Entry 6P8V (X-ray diffraction, 2.64 A resolution); this record covers chains A and H of the 8 polymer chains in the assembly.

Chain A:
Name: ATPase, AAA family
From: Escherichia coli MS 115-1
UniProt: D7Y2H4 (D7Y2H4_ECOLX); residues 2-311 here = UniProt positions 2-311
Sequence (311 residues; row label = number of the first residue in the row):
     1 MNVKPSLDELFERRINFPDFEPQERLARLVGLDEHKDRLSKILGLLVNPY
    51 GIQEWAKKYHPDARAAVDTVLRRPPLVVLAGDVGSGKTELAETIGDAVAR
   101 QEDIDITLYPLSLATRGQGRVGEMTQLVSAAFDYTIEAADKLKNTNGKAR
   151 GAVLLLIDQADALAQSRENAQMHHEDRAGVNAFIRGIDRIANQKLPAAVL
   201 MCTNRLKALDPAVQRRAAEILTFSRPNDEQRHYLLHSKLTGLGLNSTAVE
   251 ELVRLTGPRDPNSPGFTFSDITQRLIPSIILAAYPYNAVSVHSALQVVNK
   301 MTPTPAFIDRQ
Disordered / not traced: 1-2, 143-149, 309-311
Sequence notes: expression tag (1); engineered mutation Gln159 (Glu in D7Y2H4)
Modified positions: Mse1 (selenomethionine); Mse124, Mse172, Mse201, Mse301 (selenomethionine; parent Met)
Curated features (UniProtKB/Swiss-Prot):
  - binding site (ATP): Gly84 to Glu89, Arg215, Arg216
  - mutagenesis: Lys87 (K87A: Partially inhibits second messenger synthesis by CdnC:Cap7:DNA complex)
Small-molecule neighbours: ATP (adenosine-5'-triphosphate): Arg28, Leu29, Val30, Leu32, Asp82, Val83, Gly84, Ser85, Gly86, Lys87, Thr88, Glu89, Gln159, Asn204, Leu234, Phe268, Ser269, Thr272, Gln273
Reported in the primary citation:
  - mutagenesis - E159Q: increased stability (proposed by the authors, not directly observed)
  - binding site for ATP: Lys87 (proposed by the authors, not directly observed)

Chain H:
Name: E. coli MS115-1 HORMA
From: Escherichia coli
UniProt: A0A1X1LKT4 (A0A1X1LKT4_ECOLX); residues 2-172 here = UniProt positions 2-172
Sequence (174 residues; each row starts with the number of its first residue; numbers below 1 keep their minus sign (Ser-1 is residue -1)):
    -1 SNASSYSYTVAETQTFSVTHARHMAAKVATDLRRMQRFYGYPSDADIEAY
    49 EEELVVFLKAGYLGEVSYGFQKNNNWIEPTLRYTAGDLLGSGTDDDPGKI
    99 RPGKDVSGASFYSFMTYSSKYLNATQSEKDTALKDLPFKRVGAQSPGING
   149 YLENDKTYSAGGRSLTRTSVRNFV
Disordered / not traced: -1, 87-89
Sequence notes: expression tag (-1 to 1)
Modified positions: Mse22 (selenomethionine; parent Met); Mse33 (selenomethionine; parent Met); Mse113 (selenomethionine; parent Met)

Chain A / chain H interface:
Pairs across the interface (9; chain A residue first):
  Gln118(A) with Glu10(H)
  Gly119(A) with Ala9(H); Glu10(H), hydrogen bond (backbone-backbone)
  Val121(A) with Ala9(H), hydrophobic
  Gln171(A) with Tyr4(H); Ser5(H), hydrogen bond (side chain-backbone)
  His173(A) with Thr7(H), hydrogen bond (side chain-backbone); Val8(H); Ala9(H)
Interface residues without a listed pair, chain A (6 interface residues in all): Arg120
Interface residues without a listed pair, chain H (7 interface residues in all): Ser3
Interface features reported in the paper:
  - pairs named by the authors: Thr7(H)-His173(A) (hydrogen bond), Ala9(H)-His173(A)
  - interface residues, chain A: Gly119(A), Val121(A), His173(A)
  - interface residues, chain H: Tyr4(H), Val8(H), Glu10(H)

In short:
6 residues of chain A face 7 of chain H across their interface, with 3 hydrogen bonds. Among the polar pairs
are Gln171(A)-Ser5(H), His173(A)-Thr7(H) and Gly119(A)-Glu10(H). The paper describes a hydrogen bond between
Thr7(H) and His173(A); a contact between Ala9(H) and His173(A). From the paper: a binding site for ATP at
Lys87(A); E159Q of chain A increases stability.
Here chain A is ATPase, AAA family (Escherichia coli MS 115-1) and chain H is E. coli MS115-1 HORMA
(Escherichia coli). Entry 6P8V (Structure of E. coli MS115-1 HORMA:CdnC:Trip13 complex) was determined by
X-ray diffraction together with 6P8S, 6P8U and 6U7B from the same study.
